PDB entry 6UTZ | X-ray diffraction, 3.80 A resolution | chains CCC and 111 of the 9 polymer chains in the assembly

== Chain CCC ==
Name: DNA-directed RNA polymerase subunit beta
Source organism: Escherichia coli
Notes: EC 2.7.7.6
UniProtKB: P0A8V4 (RPOB_ECO57); numbering as in UniProt (aligned over 1-1342)
Sequence (1342 residues; numbered 1 to 1342; the number before each row is that of its first residue):
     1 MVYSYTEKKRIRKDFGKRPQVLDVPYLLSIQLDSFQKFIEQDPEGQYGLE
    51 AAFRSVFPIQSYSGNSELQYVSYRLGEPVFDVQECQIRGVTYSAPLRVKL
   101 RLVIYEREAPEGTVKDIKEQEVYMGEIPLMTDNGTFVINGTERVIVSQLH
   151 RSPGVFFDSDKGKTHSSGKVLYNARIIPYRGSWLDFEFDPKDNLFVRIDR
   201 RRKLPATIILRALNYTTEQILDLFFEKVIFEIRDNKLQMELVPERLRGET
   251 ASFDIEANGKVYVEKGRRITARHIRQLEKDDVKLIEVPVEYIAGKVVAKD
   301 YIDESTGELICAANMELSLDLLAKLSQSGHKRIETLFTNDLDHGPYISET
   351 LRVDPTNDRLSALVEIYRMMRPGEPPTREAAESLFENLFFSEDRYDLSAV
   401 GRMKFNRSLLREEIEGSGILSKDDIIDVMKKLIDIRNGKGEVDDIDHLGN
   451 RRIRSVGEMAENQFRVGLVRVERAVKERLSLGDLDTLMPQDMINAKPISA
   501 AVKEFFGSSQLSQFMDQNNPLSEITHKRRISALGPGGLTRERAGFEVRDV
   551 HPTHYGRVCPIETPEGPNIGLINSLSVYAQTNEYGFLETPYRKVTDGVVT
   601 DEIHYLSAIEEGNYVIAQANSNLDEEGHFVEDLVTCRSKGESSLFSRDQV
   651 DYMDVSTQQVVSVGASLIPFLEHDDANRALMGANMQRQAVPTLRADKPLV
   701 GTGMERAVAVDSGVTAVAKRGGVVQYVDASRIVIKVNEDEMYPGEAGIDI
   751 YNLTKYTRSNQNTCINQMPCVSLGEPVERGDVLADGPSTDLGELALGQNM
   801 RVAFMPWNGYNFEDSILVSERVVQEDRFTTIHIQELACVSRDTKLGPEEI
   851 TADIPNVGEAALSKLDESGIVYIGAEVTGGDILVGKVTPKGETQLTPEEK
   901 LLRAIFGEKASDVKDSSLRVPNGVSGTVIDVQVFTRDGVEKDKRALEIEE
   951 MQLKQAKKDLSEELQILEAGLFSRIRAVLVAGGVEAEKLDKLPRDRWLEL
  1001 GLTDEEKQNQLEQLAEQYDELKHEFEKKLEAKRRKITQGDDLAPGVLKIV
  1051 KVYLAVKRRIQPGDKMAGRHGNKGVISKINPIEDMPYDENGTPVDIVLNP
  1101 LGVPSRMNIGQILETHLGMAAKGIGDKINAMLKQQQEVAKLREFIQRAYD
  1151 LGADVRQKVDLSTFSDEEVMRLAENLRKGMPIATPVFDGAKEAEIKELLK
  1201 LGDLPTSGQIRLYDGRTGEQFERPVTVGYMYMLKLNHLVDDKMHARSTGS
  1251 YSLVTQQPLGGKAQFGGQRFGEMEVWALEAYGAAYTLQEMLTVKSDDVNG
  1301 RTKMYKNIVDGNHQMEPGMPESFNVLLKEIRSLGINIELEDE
Unresolved in the structure: 1
UniProt features mapped onto this chain:
  - modified residue (N6-acetyllysine): Lys1022, Lys1200

== Chain 111 ==
Molecule: Synthetic DNA 50-MER (promoter non-template strand)
Sequence (50 nucleotides; each row starts with the number of its first residue):
    10 ACCTTGACATCCCACCTCACGTATGCTATAATGTGTGCAGTCTGACGCGG
Unresolved in the structure: 10-25, 45-48

== How chain CCC and chain 111 interact ==
Pairs across the interface (17; chain CCC residue first):
  Lys163(CCC) - DA54(111)  sugar contact
  Lys163(CCC) - DC55(111)  salt bridge to the phosphate
  Arg175(CCC) - DT52(111)  base contact
  Gly181(CCC) - DC51(111)  hydrogen bond to the base
  Trp183(CCC) - DC51(111)  stacking on the base
  Trp183(CCC) - DT52(111)  base contact
  Asp199(CCC) - DC51(111)  base contact
  Arg200(CCC) - DT52(111)  phosphate contact
  Arg371(CCC) - DG44(111)  base contact
  Glu374(CCC) - DG42(111)  base contact
  Glu374(CCC) - DT43(111)  base contact
  Glu374(CCC) - DG44(111)  base contact
  Pro375(CCC) - DG42(111)  base contact
  Glu541(CCC) - DG53(111)  hydrogen bond to the base
  Arg542(CCC) - DC51(111)  salt bridge to the phosphate
  Arg542(CCC) - DT52(111)  base contact
  Arg542(CCC) - DG53(111)  salt bridge to the phosphate
Other interface residues (no listed pair), chain CCC (15 interface residues in all): Arg151, Arg201, Arg473, Leu538
Other interface residues (no listed pair), chain 111 (9 interface residues in all): DG49

== In short ==
15 residues of chain CCC face 9 of chain 111 across their interface; the contacts include 2 hydrogen bonds, 3
salt bridges and 1 aromatic stacking contact. Polar pairs include Gly181(CCC)-DC51(111), Glu541(CCC)-DG53(111)
and Lys163(CCC)-DC55(111).
Here chain CCC is DNA-directed RNA polymerase subunit beta (Escherichia coli) and chain 111 is Synthetic DNA
50-MER (promoter non-template strand). Entry 6UTZ (E. coli sigma-S transcription initiation complex with a
6-nt RNA ("Fresh" crystal soaked with CTP and ...) was determined by X-ray diffraction (same publication as
6UTV, 6UTW, 6UTX, 6UTY, 6UU0, 6UU1 and 11 further entries).
